Entry 8FAS (X-ray diffraction, 1.55 A resolution); this record covers chains B and C of the 3 polymer chains in the assembly.

Chain B:
Protein: Ky230 Antibody, light chain
From: Mus musculus
Notes: antibody fragment or engineered binder
Sequence (219 residues; each row starts with the number of its first residue; a row labelled like 27A-27E holds insertion residues (27A, then the next letters in order)):
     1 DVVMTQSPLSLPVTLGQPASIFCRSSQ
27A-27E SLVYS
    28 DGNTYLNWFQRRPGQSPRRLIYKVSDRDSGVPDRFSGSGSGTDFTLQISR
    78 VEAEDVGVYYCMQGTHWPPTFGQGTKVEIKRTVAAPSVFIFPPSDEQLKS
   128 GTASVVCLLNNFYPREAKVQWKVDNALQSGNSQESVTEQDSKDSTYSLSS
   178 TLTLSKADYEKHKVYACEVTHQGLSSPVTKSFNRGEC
Unresolved in the structure: 213-214
Disulfides: Cys-23/Cys-88, Cys-134/Cys-194

Chain C:
Protein: Circumsporozoite protein NANP5 peptide
UniProt: P02893 (CSP_PLAFA); residues 1-20 here correspond to UniProt positions 148-167 (UniProt number = residue number + 147)
Sequence (20 residues; row label = number of the first residue in the row):
     1 NANPNANPNANPNANPNANP
Unresolved in the structure: 1-3, 15-20
From the paper describing this entry:
  - contacts within the chain: Asn-7/Ala-10

Chain B / chain C interface:
Contacting residue pairs - 10 pairs, chain B then chain C:
  Tyr-27D(B) with Asn-7(C); Pro-8(C), hydrophobic; Asn-9(C)
  Asp-28(B) with Asn-9(C)
  Tyr-32(B) with Pro-8(C), hydrophobic; Asn-9(C)
  Gly-91(B) with Pro-8(C)
  Thr-92(B) with Pro-8(C)
  Trp-94(B) with Asn-5(C), hydrogen bond; Ala-6(C)

Overview:
Chain B and chain C form an interface of 6 and 5 residues respectively; the contacts include 1 hydrogen bond.
The hydrogen-bonded pair is Trp-94(B)/Asn-5(C). The paper reports contacts within the chain involving Asn-7(C)
and Ala-10(C).
Chain B is Ky230 Antibody, light chain (Mus musculus) and chain C is Circumsporozoite protein NANP5 peptide;
the structure, Crystal structure of Ky230 Fab in complex with circumsporozoite protein NANP5 peptide, was
determined by X-ray diffraction, deposited together with 8F95, 8F9E, 8F9F, 8F9S, 8F9T, 8F9U and 11 further
entries.
